Entry 6VUG (X-ray diffraction, 3.00 A resolution); this record covers chains B and D of the 5 polymer chains in the assembly.

== Chain B ==
Molecule: Reverse transcriptase P51
From: Human immunodeficiency virus 1
Notes: EC 2.7.7.49, 3.1.13.2, 3.1.26.13; fragment: P51 subunit, residues 168-595
UniProt: A0A076Q3N8 (A0A076Q3N8_9HIV1); residues 1-428 here correspond to UniProt positions 168-595 (UniProt number = residue number + 167)
Sequence (444 residues; numbered -15 to 428; the number before each row is that of its first residue; numbers below 1 keep their minus sign (Met-15 is residue -15)):
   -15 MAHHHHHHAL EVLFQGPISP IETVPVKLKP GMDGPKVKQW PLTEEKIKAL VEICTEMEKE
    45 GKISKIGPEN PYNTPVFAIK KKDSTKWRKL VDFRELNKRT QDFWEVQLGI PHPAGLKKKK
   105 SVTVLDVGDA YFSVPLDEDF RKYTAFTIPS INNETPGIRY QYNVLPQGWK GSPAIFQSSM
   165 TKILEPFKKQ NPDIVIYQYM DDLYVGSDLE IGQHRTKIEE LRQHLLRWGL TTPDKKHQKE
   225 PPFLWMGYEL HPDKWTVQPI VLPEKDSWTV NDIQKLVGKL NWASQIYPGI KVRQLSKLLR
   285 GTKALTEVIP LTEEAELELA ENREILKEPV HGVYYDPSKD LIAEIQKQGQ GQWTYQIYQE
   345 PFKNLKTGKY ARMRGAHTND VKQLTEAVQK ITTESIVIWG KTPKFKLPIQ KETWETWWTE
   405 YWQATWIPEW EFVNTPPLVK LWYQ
Disordered / not traced: -15 to 4, 90-94
Differences from the reference sequence: initiating methionine (-15); expression tag (-14 to 0); engineered mutation Lys172 (Arg339 in A0A076Q3N8), Ser280 (Cys447 in A0A076Q3N8)

== Chain D ==
Molecule: Heavy chain variable fragment
From: Homo sapiens
Sequence (124 residues; each row starts with the number of its first residue):
     1 MEVQLVESGG GLVQPGGSLR LSCAASGFSL STSGIGVTWV RQAPGKGLEW LATIWWDDDN
    61 RYADSVKGRF TISADTSKNT AYLQMNCLTA EDTAVYYCAQ SAITSVTDSA MDHWGQGTLV
   121 TVSS
Disulfides: Cys87 forms a disulfide with the same residue of a neighbouring copy of this chain
Disulfides: Cys23-Cys98

== How chain B and chain D interact ==
Contacting residue pairs (23; chain B residue first):
  Ile195(B) - Ser29(D)
  Ile195(B) - Ser31(D)
  Gly196(B) - Ser31(D)
  Arg199(B) - Trp56(D)
  Arg199(B) - Asp57(D)
  Lys220(B) - Asp57(D)
  Lys223(B) - Trp55(D)
  Lys223(B) - Trp56(D)
  Lys223(B) - Asp57(D)  salt bridge
  Lys223(B) - Asp59(D)  salt bridge
  Lys223(B) - Arg61(D)
  Pro226(B) - Val106(D)
  Phe227(B) - Ile103(D)  hydrophobic
  Phe227(B) - Ser105(D)
  Phe227(B) - Val106(D)  hydrogen bond (backbone-backbone)
  Phe227(B) - Ser109(D)
  Trp229(B) - Trp56(D)  hydrophobic
  Trp229(B) - Ile103(D)  hydrophobic
  Met230(B) - Ile103(D)
  Met230(B) - Thr104(D)
  Met230(B) - Ser105(D)
  Met230(B) - Val106(D)  hydrophobic
  Arg356(B) - Thr107(D)
Interface residues without a listed pair, chain B (15 interface residues in all): His221, Gln222, Leu228, Gly231, Arg358
Interface residues without a listed pair, chain D (15 interface residues in all): Thr32, Asp108

== In short ==
Chain B and chain D each contribute 15 residues to their interface, with 1 hydrogen bond and 2 salt bridges.
Polar contacts include Lys223(B)-Asp57(D), Lys223(B)-Asp59(D) and Phe227(B)-Val106(D).
Chain B is Reverse transcriptase P51 (Human immunodeficiency virus 1) and chain D is Heavy chain variable
fragment (Homo sapiens); the structure, Diabody bound to a Reverse Transcriptase Aptamer Complex, was
determined by X-ray diffraction.
